Entry 5G4F (electron microscopy, 7.00 A resolution (low resolution: residue-level contacts below are approximate; hydrogen-bond / salt-bridge calls are withheld)); this record covers chains C and E of the 6 polymer chains in the assembly.

[Chain C (and E)]
Name: Vcp-like atpase
From: Thermoplasma acidophilum
Notes: chain E of this document is another copy of the same molecule, construct and numbering; everything in this record applies to it too
UniProtKB: O05209 (VAT_THEAC); residue numbers follow UniProt; this construct covers 1-726
Amino-acid sequence (726 residues; numbered 1 to 726; the number before each row is that of its first residue):
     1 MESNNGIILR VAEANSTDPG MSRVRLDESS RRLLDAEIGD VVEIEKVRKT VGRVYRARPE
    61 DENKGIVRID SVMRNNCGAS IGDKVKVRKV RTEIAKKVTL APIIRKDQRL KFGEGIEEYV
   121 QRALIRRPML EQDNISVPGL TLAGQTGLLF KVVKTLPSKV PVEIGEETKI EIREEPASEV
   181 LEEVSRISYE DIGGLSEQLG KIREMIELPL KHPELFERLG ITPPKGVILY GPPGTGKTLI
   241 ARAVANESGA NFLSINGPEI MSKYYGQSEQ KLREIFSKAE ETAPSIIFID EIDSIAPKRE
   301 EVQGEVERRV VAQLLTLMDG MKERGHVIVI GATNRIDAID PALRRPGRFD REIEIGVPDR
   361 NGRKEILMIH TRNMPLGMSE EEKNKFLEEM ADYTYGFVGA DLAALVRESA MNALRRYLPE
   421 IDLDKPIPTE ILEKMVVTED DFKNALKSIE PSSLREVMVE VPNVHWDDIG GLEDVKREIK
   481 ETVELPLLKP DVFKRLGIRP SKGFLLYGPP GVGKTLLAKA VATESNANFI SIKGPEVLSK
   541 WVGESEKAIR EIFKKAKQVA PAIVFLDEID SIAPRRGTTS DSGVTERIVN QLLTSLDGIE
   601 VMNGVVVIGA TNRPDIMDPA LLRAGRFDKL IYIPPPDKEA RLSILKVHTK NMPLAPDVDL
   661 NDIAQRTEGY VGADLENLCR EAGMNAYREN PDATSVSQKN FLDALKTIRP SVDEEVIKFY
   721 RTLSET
Swiss-Prot annotation at these positions:
  - binding site (ATP): Gly231 to Thr238, Gly508 to Thr515

[Interface between chain C and chain E]
Residue-residue contacts (48):
  Arg477(C) - Arg415(E)
  Glu478(C) - Arg415(E)
  Lys489(C) - Leu418(E)
  Lys489(C) - Leu423(E)
  Lys489(C) - Asp424(E)
  Phe493(C) - Leu414(E)
  Lys494(C) - Gln108(E)
  Arg495(C) - Lys111(E)
  Arg495(C) - Phe112(E)
  Arg495(C) - Gly113(E)
  Arg495(C) - Glu114(E)
  Arg495(C) - Ile427(E)
  Leu496(C) - Thr141(E)
  Gly497(C) - Thr141(E)
  Gly497(C) - Leu142(E)
  Gly497(C) - Ala143(E)
  Gly497(C) - Gly144(E)
  Gly497(C) - Gln145(E)
  Ile498(C) - Thr141(E)
  Ile498(C) - Leu142(E)
  Ile498(C) - Ala143(E)
  Ile498(C) - Gly144(E)
  Ile498(C) - Met411(E)
  Arg499(C) - Ala143(E)
  Arg499(C) - Gly144(E)
  Arg499(C) - Arg407(E)
  Pro500(C) - Arg407(E)
  Ser501(C) - Arg407(E)
  Ser580(C) - Gln303(E)
  Arg587(C) - Tyr264(E)
  Asn590(C) - Pro258(E)
  Asn590(C) - Met261(E)
  Asn590(C) - Ser262(E)
  Gln591(C) - Ser262(E)
  Leu593(C) - Pro258(E)
  Thr594(C) - Pro258(E)
  Arg623(C) - Pro233(E)
  Arg623(C) - Gly234(E)
  Asp628(C) - Arg407(E)
  Lys629(C) - Glu408(E)
  Leu630(C) - Ile449(E)
  Leu630(C) - Ser452(E)
  Leu723(C) - Ser452(E)
  Leu723(C) - Ser453(E)
  Ser724(C) - Pro451(E)
  Glu725(C) - Pro451(E)
  Thr726(C) - Ser452(E)
  Thr726(C) - Ser453(E)
Also at the interface, not in a pair above, chain C (33 interface residues in all): Glu481, Leu485, Val492, Glu546, Ser582, Asp597, Ile631
Also at the interface, not in a pair above, chain E (37 interface residues in all): Tyr119, Asn256, Glu259, Glu307, Ala410, Leu432, Leu454

[Overview]
33 residues of chain C and 37 residues of chain E are in contact. UniProt lists 16 ATP-binding residues on
chain C.
Chain C and chain E are both Vcp-like atpase (Thermoplasma acidophilum); the structure, Structure of the
ADP-bound VAT complex, was determined by electron microscopy (same publication as 5G4G).
